Entry 4UYO (X-ray diffraction, 2.18 A resolution); this record covers chains A and B of the 3 polymer chains in the assembly.

Chain A (and B):
Name: Diacylglycerol kinase-delta 7
Organism: Escherichia coli K12
Notes: EC 2.7.1.107; chain B of this document is another copy of the same molecule, construct and numbering; everything in this record applies to it too
UniProt: P0ABN1 (KDGL_ECOLI); residues 1-121 here correspond to UniProt positions 2-122 (UniProt number = residue number + 1)
Sequence (130 residues; each row starts with the number of its first residue; numbers below 1 keep their minus sign (Gly-8 is residue -8)):
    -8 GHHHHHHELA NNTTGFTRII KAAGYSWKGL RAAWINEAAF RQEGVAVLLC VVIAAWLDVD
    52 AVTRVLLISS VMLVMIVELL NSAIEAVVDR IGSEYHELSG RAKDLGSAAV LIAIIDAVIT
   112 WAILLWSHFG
Not modelled in the structure: -8 to 5 (chain B: -8 to 23)
Sequence notes: expression tag (-8 to 0); engineered mutation Cys41 (Ala42 in P0ABN1), Ala46 (Cys47 in P0ABN1), Val53 (Ile54 in P0ABN1), Leu70 (Ile71 in P0ABN1), Leu96 (Met97 in P0ABN1), Asp107 (Val108 in P0ABN1), Ala113 (Cys114 in P0ABN1)
Residues lining bound ligands: 79N ((2S)-2,3-dihydroxypropyl (7Z)-hexadec-7-enoate): Trp18, Leu21, Arg22, Trp25, Ile26, Gly35, Val38, Leu39, Met63, Met66
UniProt features mapped onto this chain:
  - active site: Glu69 (Proton acceptor)
  - binding site (ATP): Arg9, Tyr16, Glu28, Glu76, Glu85 to His87, Lys94, Asp95
  - binding site (substrate): Arg9, Ala13 to Trp18, Arg22 to Trp25, Ala30 to Glu34, Trp47 to Val50, Arg55, Glu69, Ser98, Trp112, Ile114 to Trp117
  - binding site (a divalent metal cation): Glu28, Glu76
Reported in the primary citation:
  - conformationally variable residues (side-chain flip): Glu34, Glu69, Glu76
  - specificity-determining residues: Val79, Gly83, Ser84, Glu85, Asp95 (proposed by the authors, not directly observed)
  - catalytic residues: Arg9, Glu34, Glu69, Asn72 (proposed by the authors, not directly observed)
  - mutagenesis - E69D, N72A, N72D, N72Q, D80A, G83P, D95A: abolished catalytic activity
  - mutagenesis - A30L, D95E, D95N: decreased catalytic activity
  - mutagenesis - K94A: abolished binding to ATP (from molecular simulation)

Interface between chain A and chain B:
Contacting residue pairs (60):
  Arg9(A) with Ala29(B), hydrogen bond (side chain-backbone); Ala30(B); Gln33(B), hydrogen bond
  Tyr16(A) with Asp95(B); Ser98(B)
  Ser17(A) with Ser98(B), hydrogen bond (side chain-backbone); Ala99(B); Leu102(B)
  Lys19(A) with Asp95(B)
  Gly20(A) with Asp95(B); Leu96(B)
  Ala24(A) with Leu96(B), hydrophobic
  Asn27(A) with Arg92(B)
  Ala52(A) with Ile114(B), hydrophobic; Ser118(B)
  Val53(A) with Val53(B), hydrophobic; Thr54(B); Leu57(B); Leu115(B), hydrophobic
  Val56(A) with Leu57(B), hydrophobic; Thr111(B); Ile114(B), hydrophobic; Leu115(B), hydrophobic
  Leu57(A) with Leu57(B), hydrophobic
  Ser60(A) with Asp107(B), hydrogen bond; Thr111(B)
  Met63(A) with Ile103(B), hydrophobic; Ile106(B), hydrophobic; Asp107(B)
  Ile67(A) with Leu64(B), hydrophobic; Val68(B), hydrophobic; Ala100(B); Ile103(B), hydrophobic; Ala104(B), hydrophobic
  Leu70(A) with Leu96(B), hydrophobic; Ala99(B), hydrophobic; Ala100(B), hydrophobic; Ile103(B), hydrophobic
  Leu71(A) with Leu71(B), hydrophobic; Ile75(B); Ala100(B), hydrophobic
  Ser73(A) with Leu96(B)
  Ala74(A) with Ile75(B), hydrophobic; Ala93(B); Leu96(B), hydrophobic; Gly97(B)
  Ile75(A) with Ile75(B), hydrophobic
  Ala77(A) with Leu89(B); Ala93(B), hydrophobic
  Val78(A) with Val78(B), hydrophobic; Val79(B), hydrophobic; Ile82(B), hydrophobic; Ala93(B), hydrophobic
  Asp80(A) with Leu89(B)
  Arg81(A) with Ile82(B); Glu85(B); His87(B); Leu89(B); Ser90(B), hydrogen bond
  Ile82(A) with Ile82(B), hydrophobic
Also at the interface, not in a pair above, chain A (31 interface residues in all): Ala13, Leu21, Ala23, Arg55, Ile59, Leu64, Met66
Also at the interface, not in a pair above, chain B (36 interface residues in all): Asn72, Ile110

Overview:
31 residues of chain A and 36 residues of chain B are in contact; the contacts include 5 hydrogen bonds. Polar
contacts include Arg9(A)-Ala29(B), Arg9(A)-Gln33(B) and Ser17(A)-Ser98(B). The paper reports catalytic
residues Arg9(A), Glu34(A) and Glu69(A) among others; E69D, N72A and N72D of chain A, among others, abolish
catalytic activity; 11 substitutions were tested in all.
Both chains are Diacylglycerol kinase-delta 7 (Escherichia coli K12). Entry 4UYO (Structure of delta7-DgkA in
7.9 MAG by serial femtosecond crystatallography to 2.18 angstrom resolution) was determined by X-ray
diffraction (same publication as 4UXW, 4UXX and 4UXZ).
